Entry 7WG3 (X-ray diffraction, 2.19 A resolution); this record covers chains C and I of the 12 polymer chains in the assembly.

[Chain C]
Protein: Light chain of D9 Fab
From: Mus musculus
Notes: antibody fragment or engineered binder
Chain sequence (213 residues; each row starts with the number of its first residue):
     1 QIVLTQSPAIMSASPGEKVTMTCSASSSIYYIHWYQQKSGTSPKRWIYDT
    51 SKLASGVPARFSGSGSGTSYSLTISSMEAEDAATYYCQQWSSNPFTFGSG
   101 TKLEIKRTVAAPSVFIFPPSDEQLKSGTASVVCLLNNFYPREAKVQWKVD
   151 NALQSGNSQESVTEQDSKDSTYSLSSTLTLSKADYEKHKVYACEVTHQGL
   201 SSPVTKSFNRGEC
Disulfide bonds: C23-C87, C133-C193
What the authors report for this chain:
  - mutagenesis - Q88A, Q89A, P94A: decreased binding to human IL-17RB

[Chain I]
Protein: IL17RB protein
From: Bos taurus
Notes: fragment: extracellular domain
UniProt: A3KN55 (A3KN55_BOVIN); residues 1-255 here correspond to UniProt positions 18-272 (UniProt number = residue number + 17)
Chain sequence (255 residues; numbered 1 to 255; the number before each row is that of its first residue):
     1 PEPTIQCGSEPGPSPEWMVRHTLTPGDLRDLRVETIKSNVDLEDSPILMN
    51 ISWILRADASIRLLKATKICVMGKSHFQSYSCIRCNYTQAFQTQTRPSGG
   101 KWTFSYVGFPVELNTVYFIGAHNIPNANMNEDGPSMAVNFTSPGCLDHVM
   151 KYKKKCIEAGSLWKPNITACKRSANTVEVNFTTSPLGDRYMALIQSTAVI
   201 GTSYVSEKELTRTSVVVHVTGESEGAVVQLTPYFHTCGNDCIRQRGTVVQ
   251 CPQTG
Unresolved in the structure: 127-130, 253-255
Disulfide bonds: C7-C85, C70-C82, C145-C156, C170-C251, C237-C241
Glycans and other covalent adducts: glycan linked to N50; N-acetylglucosamine (NAG) linked to N86, N139, N166, N180
Ligand contacts: N-acetylglucosamine (NAG; 2-acetamido-2-deoxy-beta-D-glucopyranose): K74, S75, H76
What the authors report for this chain:
  - conformationally variable residues (loop rearrangement, side-chain flip): P11 to D30
  - post-translational modification sites: N139
  - contacts within the chain: S45-K153 (hydrogen bond)

[Interface between chain C and chain I]
Residue-residue contacts (11):
  S14(C) with L63(I)
  P15(C) with A59(I); S60(I); R62(I); L63(I)
  G16(C) with A59(I)
  K106(C) with L63(I)
  R107(C) with L63(I)
  T108(C) with R62(I); L63(I); A90(I)
Also at the interface, not in a pair above, chain I (6 interface residues in all): L64

[In short]
The chain C/chain I interface involves 6 residues from each chain. Bound to chain I: N-acetylglucosamine.
N-acetylglucosamine is covalently linked to N86(I), N139(I), N166(I) and N180(I). From the paper: Q88A, Q89A
and P94A of chain C reduce binding to human IL-17RB; a modification site at N139(I).
Chain C is Light chain of D9 Fab (Mus musculus) and chain I is IL17RB protein (Bos taurus); the structure,
Structural basis of interleukin-17B receptor in complex with a neutralizing antibody D9 for guiding
humanization and ..., was determined by X-ray diffraction.
